PDB entry 1RVC | X-ray diffraction, 2.10 A resolution | chains C and B of the 6 polymer chains in the assembly

# Chain C
Molecule: 6-nt DNA strand
Sequence (6 nucleotides; each row starts with the number of its first residue):
     1 AAAGAT

# Chain B
Protein: Protein (eco rv (e.c.3.1.21.4))
Organism: Escherichia coli
UniProt: P04390 (T2E5_ECOLI); residues 2-245 here correspond to UniProt positions 1-244 (UniProt number = residue number - 1)
Chain sequence (244 residues; each row starts with the number of its first residue):
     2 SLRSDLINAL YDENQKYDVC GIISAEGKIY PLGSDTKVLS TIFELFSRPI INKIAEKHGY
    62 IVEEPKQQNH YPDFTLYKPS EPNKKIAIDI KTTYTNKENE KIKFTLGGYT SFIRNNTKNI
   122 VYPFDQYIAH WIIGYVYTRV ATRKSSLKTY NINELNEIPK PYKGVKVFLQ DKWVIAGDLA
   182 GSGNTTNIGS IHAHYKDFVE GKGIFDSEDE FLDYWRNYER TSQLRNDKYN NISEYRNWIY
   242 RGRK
Metal / ion sites: Mg2+ site 1: Glu45, Asp74 (shared with 1 residue of chain F); Mg2+ site 2: Gln69 (shared with 1 residue of chain F)

# How chain C and chain B interact
Residue-residue contacts - 12 pairs, chain C then chain B:
  DA1(C) with Leu180(B), phosphate contact
  DA2(C) with Leu180(B), phosphate contact; Ser223(B), hydrogen bond to the phosphate; Arg226(B), salt bridge to the phosphate
  DA3(C) with Gly184(B), hydrogen bond to the base; Thr222(B), phosphate contact; Ser223(B), hydrogen bond to the phosphate
  DG4(C) with Ser183(B), base contact; Gly184(B), hydrogen bond to the base; Asn185(B), hydrogen bond to the base
  DA5(C) with Asn185(B), hydrogen bond to the base; Thr186(B), base contact
Also at the interface, not in a pair above, chain B (11 interface residues in all): Gly182, Arg221, Asn231

# In short
The interface between chain C and chain B involves 5 residues on one side and 11 on the other; the contacts
include 6 hydrogen bonds and 1 salt bridge. Polar contacts include DA3(C)-Gly184(B), DG4(C)-Gly184(B) and
DG4(C)-Asn185(B). Glu45(B) and Asp74(B) form the Mg2+ site 1.
Chain C is a 6-nt DNA strand and chain B is Protein (eco rv (e.c.3.1.21.4)) (Escherichia coli); the structure,
MG2+ binding to the active site of eco rv endonuclease: A crystallographic study of complexes with ..., was
determined by X-ray diffraction, deposited together with 1RVA and 1RVB.
